4XYI - chains A and B; structure by X-ray diffraction, 3.00 A resolution.

# Chain A
Protein: Kinetochore protein Mis16
Source organism: Schizosaccharomyces japonicus (strain yFS275 / FY16936)
UniProtKB: B6K598 (B6K598_SCHJY); the author numbering skips numbers that UniProt does not, so the offset changes along the chain: 1-415 = UniProt 1-415; 419-430 = UniProt 416-427
Chain sequence (430 residues; numbered -2 to 430; 3 numbers in that range are skipped by the numbering (no residue carries them; nothing is unmodelled there); the number before each row is that of its first residue; numbers below 1 keep their minus sign (Ser-2 is residue -2)):
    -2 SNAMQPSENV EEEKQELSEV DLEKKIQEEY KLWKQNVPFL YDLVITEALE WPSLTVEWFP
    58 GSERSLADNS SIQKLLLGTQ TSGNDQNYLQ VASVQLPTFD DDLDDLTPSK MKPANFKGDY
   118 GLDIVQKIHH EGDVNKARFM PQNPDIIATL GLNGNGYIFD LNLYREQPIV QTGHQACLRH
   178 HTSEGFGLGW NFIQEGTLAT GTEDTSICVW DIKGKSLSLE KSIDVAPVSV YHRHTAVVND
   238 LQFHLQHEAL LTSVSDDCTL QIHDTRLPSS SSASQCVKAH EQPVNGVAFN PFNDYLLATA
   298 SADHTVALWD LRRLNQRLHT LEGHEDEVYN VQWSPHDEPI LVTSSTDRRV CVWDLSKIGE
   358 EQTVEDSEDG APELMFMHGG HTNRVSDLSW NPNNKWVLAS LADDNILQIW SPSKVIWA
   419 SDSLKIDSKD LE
Disordered / not traced: -2 to 14, 62-66, 95-116, 420-430
Construct notes: expression tag (-2 to 0)

# Chain B
Protein: Histone H4
UniProtKB: B6JV96 (B6JV96_SCHJY); residues 0-102 here correspond to UniProt positions 1-103 (UniProt number = residue number + 1)
Chain sequence (103 residues; each row starts with the number of its first residue; numbering starts at 0):
     0 MSGRGKGGKG LGKGGAKRHR KILRDNIQGI TKPAIRRLAR RGGVKRISAL VYDETRAVLK
    60 LFLENVIRDA VTYTEHAKRK TVTSLDVVYA LKRQGRTIYG FGG
Disordered / not traced: 0-28, 42-102

# Interface between chain A and chain B
Pairs across the interface (17):
  Asn33(A) - Leu37(B)
  Phe36(A) - Ile34(B)  hydrophobic
  Leu37(A) - Leu37(B)  hydrophobic
  Leu37(A) - Ala38(B)  hydrophobic
  Asp363(A) - Arg36(B)
  Asp363(A) - Arg39(B)  hydrogen bond (backbone-side chain)
  Asp366(A) - Arg39(B)
  Asp366(A) - Arg40(B)  salt bridge
  Gly367(A) - Arg39(B)
  Ala368(A) - Arg39(B)  hydrogen bond (backbone-side chain)
  Leu371(A) - Arg39(B)  hydrogen bond (backbone-side chain)
  Met372(A) - Ala38(B)
  Met372(A) - Arg39(B)
  Phe373(A) - Ala38(B)
  Met374(A) - Ala38(B)  hydrogen bond (backbone-backbone)
  Met374(A) - Arg39(B)
  Ile413(A) - Ala38(B)  hydrophobic
Interface residues without a listed pair, chain A (17 interface residues in all): Glu26, Glu362, Glu365, Pro369, Val412
Interface residues without a listed pair, chain B (9 interface residues in all): Lys31, Arg35, Gly41

# In short
17 residues of chain A face 9 of chain B across their interface; the contacts include 4 hydrogen bonds and 1
salt bridge. Among the polar pairs are Asp366(A)-Arg40(B), Asp363(A)-Arg39(B) and Ala368(A)-Arg39(B).
Chain A is Kinetochore protein Mis16 (Schizosaccharomyces japonicus (strain yFS275 / FY16936)) and chain B is
Histone H4; the structure, Mis16 with H4 peptide, was determined by X-ray diffraction together with 4XYH from
the same study.
